Entry 6Y9W (electron microscopy, 4.10 A resolution (low resolution: residue-level contacts below are approximate; hydrogen-bond / salt-bridge calls are withheld)); this record covers chains G and d of the 13 polymer chains in the assembly.

== Chain G (and d) ==
Molecule: Gag-Pol polyprotein
Organism: Human immunodeficiency virus 1
Notes: EC 3.4.23.16, 2.7.7.49, 2.7.7.7, 3.1.26.13, 3.1.13.2, 2.7.7.-, 3.1.-.-; chain d of this document is another copy of the same molecule, construct and numbering; everything in this record applies to it too
UniProtKB: P0C6F2 (POL_HV1LW); residues 1-220 here correspond to UniProt positions 133-352 (UniProt number = residue number + 132)
Sequence (220 residues; numbered 1 to 220; the number before each row is that of its first residue):
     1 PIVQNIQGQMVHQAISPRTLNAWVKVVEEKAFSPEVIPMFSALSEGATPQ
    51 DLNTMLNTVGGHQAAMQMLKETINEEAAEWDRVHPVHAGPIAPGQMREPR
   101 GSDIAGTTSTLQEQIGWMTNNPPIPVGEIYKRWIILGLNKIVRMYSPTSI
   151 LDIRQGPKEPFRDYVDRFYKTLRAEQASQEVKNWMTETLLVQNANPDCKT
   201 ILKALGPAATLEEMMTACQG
Disulfide bonds: Cys-198/Cys-218
Swiss-Prot annotation at these positions:
  - region: Asn-57 to Gln-95 (Interaction with human PPIA/CYPA and NUP153)
  - site: Gly-89, Pro-90 (Cis/trans isomerization of proline peptide bond)

== Interface between chain G and chain d ==
Contacting residue pairs - 17 pairs, chain G then chain d:
  Leu-151(G) / Trp-184(d)
  Leu-151(G) / Leu-189(d)
  Leu-151(G) / Gln-192(d)
  Arg-154(G) / Arg-154(d)
  Ala-177(G) / Trp-184(d)
  Ser-178(G) / Glu-180(d)
  Glu-180(G) / Glu-180(d)
  Val-181(G) / Glu-180(d)
  Val-181(G) / Trp-184(d)
  Trp-184(G) / Leu-151(d)
  Trp-184(G) / Val-181(d)
  Trp-184(G) / Trp-184(d)
  Trp-184(G) / Met-185(d)
  Met-185(G) / Trp-184(d)
  Thr-188(G) / Leu-151(d)
  Leu-189(G) / Leu-151(d)
  Gln-192(G) / Leu-151(d)
Other interface residues (no listed pair), chain G (12 interface residues in all): Ser-149
Other interface residues (no listed pair), chain d (12 interface residues in all): Ser-149, Asp-152, Ala-177, Thr-188

== Overview ==
Chain G and chain d each contribute 12 residues to their interface.
Both chains are Gag-Pol polyprotein (Human immunodeficiency virus 1). Entry 6Y9W (Structure of the native
full-length HIV-1 capsid protein in complex with Cyclophilin A from helical assembly ...) was determined by
electron microscopy (same publication as 6Y9V, 6Y9X, 6Y9Y, 6Y9Z and 6ZDJ).
